4FDV - chain A; structure by X-ray diffraction, 1.68 A resolution.

== Chain A ==
Protein: Precorrin-8X methylmutase
From: Rhodobacter capsulatus
Notes: EC 5.4.1.2
Reference sequence: D5AV08 (D5AV08_RHOCB); residues 1-209 here = UniProt positions 1-209
Chain sequence (209 residues; each row starts with the number of its first residue):
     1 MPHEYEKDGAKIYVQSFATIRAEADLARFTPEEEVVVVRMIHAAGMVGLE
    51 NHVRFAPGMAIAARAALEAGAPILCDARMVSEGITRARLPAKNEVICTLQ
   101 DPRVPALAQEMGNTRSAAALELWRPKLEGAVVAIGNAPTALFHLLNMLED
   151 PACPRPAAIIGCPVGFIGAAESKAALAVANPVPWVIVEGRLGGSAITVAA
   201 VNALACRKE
Unresolved in the structure: 1
Small-molecule neighbours: HBA (0UK; 3-[(1R,2R,3R,5R,6S,7R,9Z,12S,13S,14Z,17S,18S,19R)-2,13,18-tris(2-hydroxy-2-oxoethyl)-3,12,17-tris(3-hydroxy-3-oxopropyl)-3,5,8,8,13,15,18,19-octamethyl-1,2,5,6,7,12,17,22-octahydrocorrin-7-yl]propanoic acid): Gly9, Ile12, Tyr13, Ser16, Arg39, His42, Ala43, Ala77, Arg78, Met79, Gly83, Thr85, Leu99, Gln100, Thr114, Arg115, Ser116, Gly135, Asn136, Ala137, Pro138, Thr139, Ala140, Val164, Gly165, Phe166, Ile167, Gly193, Ser194, Ala195, Val198, Ala199, Asn202

== Overview ==
Chain A binds HBA.
Chain A is Precorrin-8X methylmutase (Rhodobacter capsulatus); the structure, CobH from Rhodobacter capsulatus
(SB1003) in complex with HBA, was determined by X-ray diffraction, deposited together with 4AU1 and 3NJR.
